Entry 9IZU (electron microscopy, 3.70 A resolution); this record covers chains C and D.

Chain C (and D):
Molecule: Methylmalonate-semialdehyde/malonate-semialdehyde dehydrogenase [acylating], mitochondrial
Source organism: Homo sapiens
Notes: EC 1.2.1.27; chain D of this document is another copy of the same molecule, construct and numbering; everything in this record applies to it too
UniProt: Q02252 (MMSA_HUMAN); residues 2-503 here correspond to UniProt positions 34-535 (UniProt number = residue number + 32)
Sequence (509 residues; each row starts with the number of its first residue):
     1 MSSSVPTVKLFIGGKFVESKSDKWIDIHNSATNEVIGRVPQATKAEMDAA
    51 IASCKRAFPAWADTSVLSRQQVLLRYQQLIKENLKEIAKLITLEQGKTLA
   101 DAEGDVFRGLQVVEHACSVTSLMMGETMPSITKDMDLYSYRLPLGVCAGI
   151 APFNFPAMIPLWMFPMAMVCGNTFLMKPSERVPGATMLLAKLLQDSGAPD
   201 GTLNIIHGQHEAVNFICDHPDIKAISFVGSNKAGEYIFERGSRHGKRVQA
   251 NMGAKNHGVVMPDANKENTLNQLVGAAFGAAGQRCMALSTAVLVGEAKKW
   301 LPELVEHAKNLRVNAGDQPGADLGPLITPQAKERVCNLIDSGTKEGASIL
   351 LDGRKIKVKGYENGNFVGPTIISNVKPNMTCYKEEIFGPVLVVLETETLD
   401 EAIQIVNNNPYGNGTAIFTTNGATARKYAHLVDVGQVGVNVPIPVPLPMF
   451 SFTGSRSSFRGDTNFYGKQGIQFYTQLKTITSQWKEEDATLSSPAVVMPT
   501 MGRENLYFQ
Disordered / not traced: 1-2, 451-464, 487-509 (chain D: 1-2, 126-133, 452-465, 488-509)
Sequence notes: initiating methionine (1); engineered mutation Ser30 (Pro62 in Q02252); expression tag (504-509)
UniProt features mapped onto this chain:
  - active site: Cys285 (Nucleophile)
  - binding site (NAD(+)): Ala151, Phe153, Lys177, Glu180, Arg181, Ser230, Glu385
  - modified residue: Lys15 (N6-acetyllysine), Lys20 (N6-acetyllysine), Lys23 (N6-acetyllysine), Lys44 (N6-acetyllysine), Lys55 (N6-acetyllysine), Lys85 (N6-acetyllysine), Lys97 (N6-acetyllysine), Ser230 (Phosphoserine), Lys266 (N6-acetyllysine), Lys298 (N6-acetyllysine), Lys299 (N6-acetyllysine), Lys332 (N6-acetyllysine), Lys344 (N6-acetyllysine), Ser348 (Phosphoserine), Lys359 (N6-succinyllysine), Lys468 (N6-acetyllysine), Lys485 (N6-succinyllysine)

Chain C / chain D interface:
Contacting residue pairs (48):
  Leu142(C) - His430(D)
  Ala264(C) - Glu487(D)
  Asn265(C) - Glu487(D)  hydrogen bond (backbone-side chain)
  Thr419(C) - Trp484(D)  hydrogen bond (backbone-side chain)
  Thr420(C) - Trp484(D)
  Thr420(C) - Glu487(D)
  Asn421(C) - Trp484(D)
  Gly422(C) - Trp484(D)
  Ala425(C) - Trp484(D)  hydrophobic
  Ala429(C) - Lys478(D)  hydrogen bond (backbone-side chain)
  Ala429(C) - Ile480(D)  hydrophobic
  His430(C) - Lys478(D)  hydrogen bond (backbone-side chain)
  Val432(C) - Lys478(D)  hydrogen bond (backbone-side chain)
  Val434(C) - Lys478(D)
  Gly435(C) - Leu477(D)
  Gly435(C) - Lys478(D)
  Gly435(C) - Thr479(D)  hydrogen bond (backbone-backbone)
  Gln436(C) - Thr479(D)
  Val437(C) - Thr479(D)
  Val437(C) - Ile480(D)
  Val437(C) - Thr481(D)  hydrogen bond (backbone-backbone)
  Gly438(C) - Thr481(D)
  Val439(C) - Thr481(D)  hydrogen bond (backbone-backbone)
  Val439(C) - Ser482(D)
  Val439(C) - Gln483(D)
  Asn440(C) - Trp484(D)
  Asn440(C) - Glu487(D)  hydrogen bond
  Val445(C) - Thr481(D)
  Leu477(C) - Gly435(D)
  Lys478(C) - Ala429(D)  hydrogen bond (side chain-backbone)
  Lys478(C) - His430(D)  hydrogen bond (side chain-backbone)
  Lys478(C) - Val432(D)  hydrogen bond (side chain-backbone)
  Lys478(C) - Val434(D)
  Lys478(C) - Gly435(D)
  Thr479(C) - Gly435(D)  hydrogen bond (backbone-backbone)
  Thr479(C) - Gln436(D)
  Thr479(C) - Val437(D)  hydrogen bond (backbone-backbone)
  Ile480(C) - Val437(D)
  Thr481(C) - Val437(D)  hydrogen bond (backbone-backbone)
  Thr481(C) - Gly438(D)
  Thr481(C) - Val439(D)  hydrogen bond (backbone-backbone)
  Thr481(C) - Pro444(D)  hydrogen bond (side chain-backbone)
  Ser482(C) - Val439(D)
  Gln483(C) - Val439(D)  hydrogen bond (backbone-backbone)
  Gln483(C) - Asn440(D)
  Gln483(C) - Val441(D)
  Trp484(C) - Asn440(D)
  Glu486(C) - Asn265(D)
Also at the interface, not in a pair above, chain C (32 interface residues in all): Asp63, Glu126, Met135, Asn268
Also at the interface, not in a pair above, chain D (27 interface residues in all): Leu142, Thr420, Val445, Lys468, Glu486

In short:
Chain C and chain D form an interface of 32 and 27 residues respectively; the contacts include 18 hydrogen
bonds. Polar contacts include Asn265(C)-Glu487(D), Thr419(C)-Trp484(D) and Ala429(C)-Lys478(D). UniProt lists
active-site residue Cys285(C) and 7 NAD+-binding residues on chain C.
Both chains are Methylmalonate-semialdehyde/malonate-semialdehyde dehydrogenase [acylating], mitochondrial
(Homo sapiens). Entry 9IZU (Cryo-EM structure of ALDH6A1-P62S) was determined by electron microscopy,
deposited together with 9IZV, 9IZW and 9IZX.
